7NJQ - chains A and d of the 20 polymer chains in the assembly; structure by electron microscopy, 2.67 A resolution.

== Chain A ==
Name: ATP synthase subunit alpha
Source organism: Mycolicibacterium smegmatis (strain ATCC 700084 / mc(2)155)
Notes: EC 7.1.2.2
UniProtKB: A0R202 (ATPA_MYCS2); numbering as in UniProt (aligned over 1-548)
Amino-acid sequence (548 residues; numbered 1 to 548; the number before each row is that of its first residue):
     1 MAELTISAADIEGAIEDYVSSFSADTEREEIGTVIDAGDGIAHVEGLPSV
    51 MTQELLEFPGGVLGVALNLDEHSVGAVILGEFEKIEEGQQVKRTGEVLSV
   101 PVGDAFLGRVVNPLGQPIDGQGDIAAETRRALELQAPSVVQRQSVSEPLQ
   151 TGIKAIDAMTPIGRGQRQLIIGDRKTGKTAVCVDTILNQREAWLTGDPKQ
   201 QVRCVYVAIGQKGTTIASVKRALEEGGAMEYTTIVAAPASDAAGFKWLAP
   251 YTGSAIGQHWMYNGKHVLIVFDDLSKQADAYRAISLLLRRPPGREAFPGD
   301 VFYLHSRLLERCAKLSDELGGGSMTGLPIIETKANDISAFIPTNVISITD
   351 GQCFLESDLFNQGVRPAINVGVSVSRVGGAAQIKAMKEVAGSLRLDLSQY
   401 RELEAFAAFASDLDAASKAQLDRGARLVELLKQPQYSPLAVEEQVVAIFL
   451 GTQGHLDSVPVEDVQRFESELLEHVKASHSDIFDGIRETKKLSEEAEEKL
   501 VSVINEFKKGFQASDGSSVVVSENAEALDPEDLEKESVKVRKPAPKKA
Unresolved in the structure: 1-4, 522-548
Bound ions: Mg2+: Thr179 (together with ATP)
Ligand contacts: ATP (adenosine-5'-triphosphate): Asp173, Arg174, Lys175, Thr176, Gly177, Lys178, Thr179, Ala180, Glu331, Phe360, Arg365, Pro366, Gln433, Pro434, Gln435
Curated features (UniProtKB/Swiss-Prot):
  - binding site (ATP): Gly172 to Thr179
  - site: Ser373 (Required for activity)

== Chain d ==
Name: ATP synthase subunit b-delta
Source organism: Mycolicibacterium smegmatis (strain ATCC 700084 / mc(2)155)
UniProtKB: A0R203 (ATPFD_MYCS2); numbering as in UniProt (aligned over 1-445)
Amino-acid sequence (445 residues; row label = number of the first residue in the row):
     1 MSIFIGQLIGFAVIAFIIVKWVVPPVRTLMRNQQEAVRAALAESAEAAKK
    51 LADADAMHAKALADAKAESEKVTEEAKQDSERIAAQLSEQAGSEAERIKA
   101 QGAQQIQLMRQQLIRQLRTGLGAEAVNKAAEIVRAHVADPQAQSATVDRF
   151 LSELEQMAPSSVVIDTAATSRLRAASRQSLAALVEKFDSVAGGLDADGLT
   201 NLADELASVAKLLLSETALNKHLAEPTDDSAPKVRLLERLLSDKVSATTL
   251 DLLRTAVSNRWSTESNLIDAVEHTARLALLKRAEIAGEVDEVEEQLFRFG
   301 RVLDAEPRLSALLSDYTTPAEGRVALLDKALTGRPGVNQTAAALLSQTVG
   351 LLRGERADEAVIDLAELAVSRRGEVVAHVSAAAELSDAQRTRLTEVLSRI
   401 YGRPVSVQLHVDPELLGGLSITVGDEVIDGSIASRLAAAQTGLPD
Unresolved in the structure: 163-168, 445

== Chain A / chain d interface ==
Pairs across the interface (53):
  Thr5(A) - Arg110(d)  hydrogen bond (backbone-side chain)
  Ile6(A) - Leu113(d)  hydrophobic
  Ile6(A) - Ile114(d)  hydrophobic
  Asp10(A) - Ile114(d)
  Asp10(A) - Arg118(d)  salt bridge
  Ile11(A) - Ile114(d)
  Ile11(A) - Leu117(d)  hydrophobic
  Ile11(A) - Arg118(d)
  Ile11(A) - Leu121(d)  hydrophobic
  Ala14(A) - Arg118(d)
  Ile15(A) - Arg118(d)
  Ile15(A) - Leu121(d)  hydrophobic
  Ile15(A) - Gly122(d)
  Tyr18(A) - Ala438(d)
  Tyr18(A) - Ala439(d)  hydrogen bond (side chain-backbone)
  Tyr18(A) - Gly442(d)  hydrogen bond (side chain-backbone)
  Tyr18(A) - Leu443(d)  hydrogen bond (side chain-backbone)
  Phe22(A) - Arg435(d)
  Phe22(A) - Ala438(d)
  Phe22(A) - Ala439(d)
  Ala24(A) - Arg435(d)
  Asp25(A) - Glu153(d)
  Thr26(A) - Phe150(d)
  Thr26(A) - Glu153(d)
  Thr26(A) - Met157(d)
  Thr26(A) - Ile428(d)
  Thr26(A) - Asp429(d)  hydrogen bond (side chain-backbone)
  Glu27(A) - Val427(d)
  Arg28(A) - Met157(d)  hydrogen bond
  Arg28(A) - Ala158(d)
  Arg28(A) - Ser160(d)
  Arg28(A) - Tyr401(d)
  Arg28(A) - Glu426(d)  salt bridge
  Arg28(A) - Val427(d)
  Arg28(A) - Ile428(d)
  Glu29(A) - Glu426(d)
  Glu29(A) - Val427(d)  hydrogen bond (backbone-backbone)
  Glu30(A) - Asp425(d)
  Ile31(A) - Asp425(d)  hydrogen bond (backbone-backbone)
  Ile31(A) - Val427(d)  hydrophobic
  Gly46(A) - Asp425(d)
  Leu47(A) - Asp425(d)
  Pro48(A) - Asp425(d)
  Gly120(A) - Gln112(d)  hydrogen bond (backbone-side chain)
  Gly120(A) - Arg115(d)
  Gln121(A) - Leu108(d)
  Gln121(A) - Gln111(d)  hydrogen bond (backbone-side chain)
  Gln121(A) - Arg115(d)
  Gly122(A) - Arg115(d)
  Glu224(A) - Arg97(d)
  Glu225(A) - Arg97(d)  salt bridge
  Glu473(A) - Ile83(d)
  Ala477(A) - Arg82(d)
Interface residues without a listed pair, chain A (29 interface residues in all): Gly32, Glu71, Gln90
Interface residues without a listed pair, chain d (36 interface residues in all): Gln104, Arg173, Ile400, Thr422, Gly430, Pro444

== Overview ==
The interface between chain A and chain d involves 29 residues on one side and 36 on the other, with 10
hydrogen bonds and 3 salt bridges. Polar pairs include Asp10(A)-Arg118(d), Arg28(A)-Glu426(d) and
Glu225(A)-Arg97(d). Bound to chain A: ATP.
Here chain A is ATP synthase subunit alpha and chain d is ATP synthase subunit b-delta, both from
Mycolicibacterium smegmatis (strain ATCC 700084 / mc(2)155). Entry 7NJQ (Mycobacterium smegmatis ATP synthase
state 3a) was determined by electron microscopy (same publication as 7NJK, 7NJL, 7NJM, 7NJN, 7NJO, 7NJP and 20
further entries).
